Entry 9GVZ (X-ray diffraction, 3.00 A resolution); this record covers chain A.

Chain A:
Name: Cellular retinoic acid-binding protein 2
Source organism: Homo sapiens
UniProtKB: P29373 (RABP2_HUMAN); residues 0-137 here correspond to UniProt positions 1-138 (UniProt number = residue number + 1)
Sequence (141 residues; row label = number of the first residue in the row; numbers below 1 keep their minus sign (Gly-3 is residue -3)):
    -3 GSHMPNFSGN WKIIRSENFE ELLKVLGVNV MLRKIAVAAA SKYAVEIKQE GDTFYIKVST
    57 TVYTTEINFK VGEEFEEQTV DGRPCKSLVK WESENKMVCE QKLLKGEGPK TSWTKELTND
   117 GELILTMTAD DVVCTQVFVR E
Disordered / not traced: -3 to -1
Sequence notes: expression tag (-3 to -1); engineered mutation Tyr39 (Pro40 in P29373), Val54 (Thr55 in P29373), Tyr59 (Arg60 in P29373), Lys111 (Arg112 in P29373), Gln132 (Arg133 in P29373), Phe134 (Tyr135 in P29373)
Covalently attached groups: compound A1IQ0 linked to Lys111
Ligand contacts: A1IQ0 (methyl (Z)-3-(4-ethynoxy-3,5-dimethoxy-phenyl)-2-methyl-prop-2-enoate): Phe15, Tyr39, Val54, Glu73, Gln74, Thr75, Val76, Gln97, Trp109, Leu121, Met123, Gln132
UniProt features mapped onto this chain:
  - motif: Lys20 to Lys30 (Nuclear localization signal)
  - cross-link: Lys101 (Glycyl lysine isopeptide (Lys-Gly) (interchain with G-Cter in SUMO))

Overview:
Compound A1IQ0 is covalently linked to Lys111.
Chain A is Cellular retinoic acid-binding protein 2 (Homo sapiens); the structure, M2 mutant
(R111K:Y134F:T54V:R132Q:P39Y:R59Y) of human cellular retinoic acid binding protein II - 1j conjugate, was
determined by X-ray diffraction together with 9GVX, 9GVY and 9GW0 from the same study.
